Entry 6DBT (electron microscopy, 4.30 A resolution (low resolution: residue-level contacts below are approximate; hydrogen-bond / salt-bridge calls are withheld)); this record covers chains C and D of the 8 polymer chains in the assembly.

== Chain C ==
Molecule: Recombination activating gene 1 - MBP chimera
From: Escherichia coli
Notes: EC 2.3.2.27
Reference sequence: chimeric construct of P0AEX9, O13033: residues -113 to 250 from P0AEX9 (MALE_ECOLI) positions 29-392 (UniProt number = residue number + 142); residues 271-1031 from O13033 positions 271-1031 (same numbers)
Amino-acid sequence (1159 residues; row label = number of the first residue in the row; numbers below 1 keep their minus sign (Met-127 is residue -127)):
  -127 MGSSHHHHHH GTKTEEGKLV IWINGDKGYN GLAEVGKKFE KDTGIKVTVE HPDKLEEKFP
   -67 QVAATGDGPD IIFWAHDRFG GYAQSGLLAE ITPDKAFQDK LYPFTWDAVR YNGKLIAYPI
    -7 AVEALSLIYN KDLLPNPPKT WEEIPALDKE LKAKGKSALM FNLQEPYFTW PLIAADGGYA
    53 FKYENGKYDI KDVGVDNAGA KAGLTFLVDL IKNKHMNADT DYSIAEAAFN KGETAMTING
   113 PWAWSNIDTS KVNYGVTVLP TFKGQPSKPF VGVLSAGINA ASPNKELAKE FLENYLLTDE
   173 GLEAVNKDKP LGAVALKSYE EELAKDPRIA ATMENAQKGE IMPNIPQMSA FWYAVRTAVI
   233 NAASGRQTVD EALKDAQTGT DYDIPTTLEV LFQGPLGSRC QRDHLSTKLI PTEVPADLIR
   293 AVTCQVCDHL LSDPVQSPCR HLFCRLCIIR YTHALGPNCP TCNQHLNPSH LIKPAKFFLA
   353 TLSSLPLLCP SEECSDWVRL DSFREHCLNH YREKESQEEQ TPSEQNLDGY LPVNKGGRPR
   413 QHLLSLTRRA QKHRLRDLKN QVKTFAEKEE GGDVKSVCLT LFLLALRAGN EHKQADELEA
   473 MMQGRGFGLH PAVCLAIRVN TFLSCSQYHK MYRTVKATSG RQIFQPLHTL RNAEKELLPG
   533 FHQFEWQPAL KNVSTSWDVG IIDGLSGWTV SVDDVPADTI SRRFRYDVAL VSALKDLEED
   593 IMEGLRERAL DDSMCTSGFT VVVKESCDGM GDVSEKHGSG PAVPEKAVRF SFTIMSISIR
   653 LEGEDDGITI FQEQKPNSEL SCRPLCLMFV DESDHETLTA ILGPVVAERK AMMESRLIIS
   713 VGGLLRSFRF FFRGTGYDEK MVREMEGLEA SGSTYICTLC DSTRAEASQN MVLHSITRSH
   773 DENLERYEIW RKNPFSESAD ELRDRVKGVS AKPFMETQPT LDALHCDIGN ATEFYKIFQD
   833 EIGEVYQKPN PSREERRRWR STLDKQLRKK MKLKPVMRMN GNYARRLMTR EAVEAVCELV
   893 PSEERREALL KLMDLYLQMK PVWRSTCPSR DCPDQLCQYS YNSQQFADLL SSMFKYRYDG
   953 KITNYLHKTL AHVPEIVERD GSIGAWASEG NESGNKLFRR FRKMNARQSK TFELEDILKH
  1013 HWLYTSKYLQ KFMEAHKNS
Unresolved in the structure: -127 to 407, 629-635, 1029-1031
Construct notes: initiating methionine (-127); expression tag (-126 to -114); linker (251-270)
Bound ions: Ca2+ near Asp730 (its only coordinating residue here); Zn2+: Cys749, His959, His964

== Chain D ==
Molecule: Recombination activating gene 2
From: Danio rerio
Reference sequence: Q1RLW7 (Q1RLW7_DANRE); residues 1-530 here = UniProt positions 1-530
Amino-acid sequence (533 residues; numbered -2 to 530; the number before each row is that of its first residue; numbers below 1 keep their minus sign (Gly-2 is residue -2)):
    -2 GGSMSLQPLT AVNCGSLVQP GFSLLDLEGD VYLFGQKGWP KRSCPTGIFG VRIKKGELKL
    58 RAISFSNNSS YLPPLRCPAI AHFEAQDGKP ECYLIHGGRT PNNELSSSLY MLSVDSRGCN
   118 RKVTLRCEEK ELVGDVPSAR YGHTLSVINS RGKTACVLFG GRSYMPPTER TTQNWNSVVD
   178 CPPQVYLIDL EFGCCTAHTL PELTDGQSFH VALARQDCVY FLGGHILSSD CRPSRLIRLH
   238 VELLLGSPVL TCTILHEGLT ITSAIASPIG YHEYIIFGGY QSETQKRMEC TYVGLDDVGV
   298 HMESREPPQW TSEISHSRTW FGGSLGKGTA LVAIPSEGNP TPPEAYHFYQ VSFQKEQDGE
   358 ATAQGGSQES TDFEDSAPLE DSEELYFGRE PHELEYSSDV EGDTYNEEDE EDESQTGYWI
   418 KCCLSCQVDP NIWEPYYSTE LTRPAMIFCS RGEGGHWVHA QCMELPESLL LQLSQDNSKY
   478 FCLDHGGLPK QEMTPPKQML PVKRVPMKMT HRKAPVSLKM TPAKKTFLRR LFD
Unresolved in the structure: -2 to 0, 352-530
Construct notes: expression tag (-2 to 0)

== Chain C / chain D interface ==
Residue-residue contacts (57; chain C residue first):
  Asn544(C) - Arg167(D)
  Asn544(C) - Thr168(D)
  Asn544(C) - Thr169(D)
  Val545(C) - Thr169(D)
  Ser546(C) - Gln170(D)
  Ile554(C) - Gln170(D)
  Ser558(C) - Gln170(D)
  Ser558(C) - Trp172(D)
  Ser558(C) - Asn173(D)
  Gly559(C) - Gln170(D)
  Gly559(C) - Asn173(D)
  Gly559(C) - Ser174(D)
  Trp560(C) - Asn173(D)
  Thr561(C) - Val175(D)
  Ser563(C) - Arg159(D)
  Val564(C) - Glu280(D)
  Val564(C) - Arg315(D)
  Asp565(C) - Arg159(D)
  Asp565(C) - Phe206(D)
  Asp566(C) - Arg96(D)
  Asp566(C) - Tyr138(D)
  Asp566(C) - Phe206(D)
  Val567(C) - Arg96(D)
  Arg575(C) - Thr169(D)
  Arg577(C) - Gln170(D)
  His687(C) - Trp36(D)
  His687(C) - Asn99(D)
  Glu688(C) - Arg73(D)
  Glu688(C) - Pro98(D)
  Glu688(C) - Asn100(D)
  Thr691(C) - Asn99(D)
  Ala692(C) - Asn100(D)
  Ala692(C) - Asn173(D)
  Gly695(C) - Trp172(D)
  Pro696(C) - Thr169(D)
  Pro696(C) - Trp172(D)
  Pro696(C) - Asn173(D)
  Glu700(C) - Thr169(D)
  Tyr779(C) - Trp36(D)
  Trp782(C) - Tyr68(D)
  Arg783(C) - Ser67(D)
  Arg783(C) - Tyr68(D)
  Arg783(C) - Tyr107(D)
  Arg783(C) - Glu126(D)
  Lys784(C) - Ser67(D)
  Asn785(C) - Ser66(D)
  Asn785(C) - Tyr68(D)
  Ser788(C) - Asn64(D)
  Ser788(C) - Asn65(D)
  Glu789(C) - Asn64(D)
  Ser790(C) - Asn64(D)
  Ala791(C) - Tyr68(D)
  Arg795(C) - Arg39(D)
  Ala803(C) - Trp36(D)
  Lys804(C) - Trp36(D)
  Lys804(C) - Asn99(D)
  Lys804(C) - Glu101(D)
Other interface residues (no listed pair), chain C (37 interface residues in all): Val551, Asp792, Ser802
Other interface residues (no listed pair), chain D (33 interface residues in all): Pro37, Pro70, Asn171, His222, Tyr277

== Summary ==
Chain C and chain D form an interface of 37 and 33 residues respectively. Cys749(C), His959(C) and His964(C)
coordinate Zn2+.
Chain C is Recombination activating gene 1 - MBP chimera (Escherichia coli) and chain D is Recombination
activating gene 2 (Danio rerio); the structure, Cryo-EM structure of RAG in complex with 12-RSS and 23-RSS
substrate DNAs, was determined by electron microscopy (same publication as 6DBI, 6DBJ, 6DBL, 6DBO, 6DBQ, 6DBR
and 4 further entries).
